Entry 4ASW (solution NMR); this record covers chains A and B of the 3 polymer chains in the assembly.

== Chain A (and B) ==
Molecule: Small glutamine-rich tetratricopeptide repeat-containing protein 2
Organism: Saccharomyces cerevisiae
Notes: fragment: dimerisation domain, residues 1-78; chain B of this document is another copy of the same molecule, construct and numbering; everything in this record applies to it too
UniProtKB: Q12118 (SGT2_YEAST); residues 15-92 here correspond to UniProt positions 1-78 (UniProt number = residue number - 14)
Amino-acid sequence (92 residues; row label = number of the first residue in the row):
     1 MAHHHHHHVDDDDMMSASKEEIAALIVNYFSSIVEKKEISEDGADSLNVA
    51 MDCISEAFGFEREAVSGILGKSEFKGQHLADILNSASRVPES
Unresolved in the structure: 1-13
Construct notes: expression tag (1-14)
Reported in the primary citation:
  - mutagenesis - F30Y: unchanged binding to Ubiquitin-like protein MDY2

== How chain A and chain B interact ==
Contacting residue pairs - 46 pairs, chain A then chain B:
  M14(A) with L83(B); N84(B); A86(B); S87(B); R88(B)
  S16(A) with N84(B)
  A17(A) with A80(B); N84(B)
  K19(A) with Y29(B); E38(B)
  I22(A) with Y29(B); L79(B); A80(B); L83(B)
  L25(A) with L83(B)
  Y29(A) with K19(B); I22(B)
  I33(A) with F58(B)
  E38(A) with K19(B)
  I39(A) with A57(B)
  G43(A) with A57(B)
  S46(A) with E56(B)
  I54(A) with F30(B)
  A57(A) with I39(B)
  F58(A) with F30(B)
  E73(A) with P90(B)
  K75(A) with P90(B)
  Q77(A) with R88(B)
  L79(A) with I22(B); I26(B); L83(B)
  A80(A) with A17(B)
  I82(A) with A86(B)
  L83(A) with I22(B); L25(B); L79(B); L83(B)
  N84(A) with A17(B)
  A86(A) with M14(B); I82(B)
  S87(A) with M14(B)
  R88(A) with M14(B); E73(B); Q77(B)
  V89(A) with M14(B)
  P90(A) with E73(B)
Interface residues without a listed pair, chain A (34 interface residues in all): M15, I26, F30, D42, L47, A50
Interface residues without a listed pair, chain B (31 interface residues in all): S16, I33, G43, L47, A50, C53, I54

== In short ==
34 residues of chain A face 31 of chain B across their interface. From the paper: F30Y of chain A leaves
binding to Ubiquitin-like protein MDY2 unchanged.
Both chains are Small glutamine-rich tetratricopeptide repeat-containing protein 2 (Saccharomyces cerevisiae).
Entry 4ASW (Structure of the complex between the N-terminal dimerisation domain of Sgt2 and the UBL domain of
...) was determined by solution NMR.
